Entry 4DCN (X-ray diffraction, 3.01 A resolution); this record covers chains C and D of the 4 polymer chains in the assembly.

== Chain C (and D) ==
Protein: Arfaptin-2
Organism: Homo sapiens
Notes: fragment: C-terminal BAR domain, residues 118-315; chain D of this document is another copy of the same molecule, construct and numbering; everything in this record applies to it too
Reference sequence: P53365 (ARFP2_HUMAN); residues 118-315 here = UniProt positions 118-315
Chain sequence (198 residues; each row starts with the number of its first residue):
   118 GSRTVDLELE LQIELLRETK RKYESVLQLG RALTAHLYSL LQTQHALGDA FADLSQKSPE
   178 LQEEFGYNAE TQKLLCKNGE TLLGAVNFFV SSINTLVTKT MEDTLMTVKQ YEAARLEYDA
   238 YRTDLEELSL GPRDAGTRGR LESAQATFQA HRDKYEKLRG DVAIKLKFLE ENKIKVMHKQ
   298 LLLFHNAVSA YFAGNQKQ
Not modelled in the structure: 118, 312-315 (chain D: 118-119)

== Chain C / chain D interface ==
Contacting residue pairs - 62 pairs, chain C then chain D:
  T136(C) with L171(D)
  K139(C) with D170(D); L171(D)
  Y140(C) with L171(D), hydrophobic
  L146(C) with T160(D); A163(D); L164(D)
  L150(C) with L157(D), hydrophobic
  H153(C) with S156(D); L157(D); T160(D), hydrogen bond
  S156(C) with H153(D)
  L157(C) with H153(D); L154(D); L157(D), hydrophobic
  T160(C) with L146(D); H153(D), hydrogen bond
  A163(C) with L146(D)
  L164(C) with V143(D); L146(D), hydrophobic
  F168(C) with V143(D), hydrophobic; L298(D), hydrophobic; F301(D), hydrophobic
  D170(C) with K139(D), salt bridge
  L171(C) with K139(D)
  K174(C) with K139(D)
  E177(C) with K290(D), salt bridge; I291(D)
  L178(C) with M294(D), hydrophobic
  E181(C) with H295(D), salt bridge; L298(D)
  F182(C) with M294(D), hydrophobic; L298(D), hydrophobic
  Y184(C) with L299(D); H302(D)
  N185(C) with L298(D), hydrogen bond (side chain-backbone); F301(D); H302(D)
  T188(C) with H302(D)
  Q189(C) with F301(D)
  L192(C) with V305(D), hydrophobic; F309(D), hydrophobic
  E287(C) with E177(D)
  K290(C) with E177(D), salt bridge
  I291(C) with L178(D), hydrophobic
  M294(C) with L178(D), hydrophobic
  H295(C) with E181(D), salt bridge
  L298(C) with F168(D), hydrophobic; E181(D); F182(D), hydrophobic; N185(D), hydrogen bond (backbone-side chain)
  L299(C) with Y184(D)
  F301(C) with F168(D), hydrophobic; N185(D); Q189(D)
  H302(C) with Y184(D); N185(D); T188(D)
  V305(C) with L192(D), hydrophobic
  Y308(C) with F309(D), hydrophobic
  F309(C) with F309(D), hydrophobic; N312(D)
Interface residues without a listed pair, chain C (43 interface residues in all): V143, G147, A149, L154, Q161, A167, A310
Interface residues without a listed pair, chain D (41 interface residues in all): Y140, G147, A149, L150, Q161, A167, Y308, Q313

== Summary ==
43 residues of chain C and 41 residues of chain D are in contact, with 4 hydrogen bonds and 5 salt bridges.
Polar contacts include D170(C)-K139(D), E177(C)-K290(D) and E181(C)-H295(D).
Chain C and chain D are both Arfaptin-2 (Homo sapiens); the structure, Crystal Structure Analysis of the
Arfaptin2 BAR domain in Complex with ARL1, was determined by X-ray diffraction.
